8RLK - chains A and B of the 3 polymer chains in the assembly; structure by X-ray diffraction, 2.00 A resolution.

[Chain A (and B)]
Molecule: Class C beta-lactamase-related serine hydrolase
From: Pseudomonas aeruginosa
Notes: chain B of this document is another copy of the same molecule, construct and numbering; everything in this record applies to it too
Reference sequence: A0A1J0J3U4 (A0A1J0J3U4_PSEAI); residue numbers follow UniProt; this construct covers 24-414
Amino-acid sequence (391 residues; numbered 24 to 414; the number before each row is that of its first residue):
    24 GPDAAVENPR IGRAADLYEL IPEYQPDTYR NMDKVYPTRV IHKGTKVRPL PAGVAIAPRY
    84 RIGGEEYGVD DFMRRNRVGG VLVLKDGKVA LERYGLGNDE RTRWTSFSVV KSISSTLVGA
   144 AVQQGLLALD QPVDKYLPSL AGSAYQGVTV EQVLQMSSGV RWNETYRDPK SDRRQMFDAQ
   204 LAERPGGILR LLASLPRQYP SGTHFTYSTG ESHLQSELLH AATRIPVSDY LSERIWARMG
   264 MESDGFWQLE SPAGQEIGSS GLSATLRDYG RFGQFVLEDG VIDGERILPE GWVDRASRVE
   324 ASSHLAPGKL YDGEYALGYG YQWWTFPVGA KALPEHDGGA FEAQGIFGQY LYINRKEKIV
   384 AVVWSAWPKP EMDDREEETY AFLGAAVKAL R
Disordered / not traced: 24-29
Covalent attachments: Meropenem, bound form (MER) linked to Ser-131
Construct notes: cloning artifact (25)
Metal / ion sites: Zn2+ site 1: Asp-39 (shared with His-243(B) of chain B); Zn2+ site 2: His-243 (shared with 1 residue of chain C)
Small-molecule neighbours: Meropenem, bound form (MER; (4R,5S)-3-{[(3S,5S)-5-(dimethylcarbamoyl)pyrrolidin-3-yl]sulfanyl}-5-[(2S,3R)-3-hydroxy-1-oxobutan-2-yl]-4-methyl-4,5-d ihydro-1H-pyrrole-2-carboxylic acid): Tyr-41, Phe-130, Lys-134, Glu-187, Arg-196, Tyr-230, Thr-232, Ser-282, Ser-283, Tyr-334, Tyr-338, Trp-347, Gln-367, Gly-368, Ile-369, Glu-394, Glu-399
From the paper describing this entry:
  - catalytic residues: Ser-131, Lys-134, Tyr-230
  - Zn2+ coordination: Asp-39, His-243
  - Mg2+ coordination through a water molecule: Gly-76, Val-77
  - binding site for Meropenem, bound form: Tyr-41, Phe-130, Ser-131, Lys-134, Glu-187, Arg-196, Tyr-230, Thr-232, Ser-283, Tyr-334, Tyr-338, Trp-347, Gln-367, Gly-368, Ile-369, Glu-394, Glu-399

[Interface between chain A and chain B]
Pairs across the interface - 19 pairs, chain A then chain B:
  Asn-31(A) / His-65(B)
  Ile-34(A) / Pro-249(B)
  Arg-36(A) / Arg-62(B)
  Arg-36(A) / His-243(B)  hydrogen bond
  Arg-36(A) / Ala-276(B)
  Arg-36(A) / Gly-277(B)
  Arg-36(A) / Gln-278(B)  hydrogen bond
  Ala-37(A) / Ala-276(B)  hydrogen bond (backbone-backbone)
  Asp-39(A) / His-243(B)  salt bridge
  Glu-42(A) / Arg-247(B)  hydrogen bond (backbone-side chain)
  Ile-44(A) / Arg-247(B)
  Ile-44(A) / Ile-248(B)  hydrophobic
  Tyr-47(A) / Ile-248(B)  hydrophobic
  Tyr-47(A) / Pro-249(B)
  Tyr-47(A) / Asp-252(B)  hydrogen bond
  Val-58(A) / Ala-276(B)
  Leu-204(A) / Pro-208(B)
  Ala-205(A) / Arg-207(B)  hydrogen bond (backbone-side chain)
  Arg-207(A) / Arg-207(B)
Also at the interface, not in a pair above, chain A (15 interface residues in all): Arg-33, Leu-43, Lys-57
Also at the interface, not in a pair above, chain B (16 interface residues in all): Lys-66, Glu-206, Glu-240, Pro-275

[In short]
15 residues of chain A and 16 residues of chain B are in contact; the contacts include 6 hydrogen bonds and 1
salt bridge. Among the polar pairs are Asp-39(A)/His-243(B), Arg-36(A)/His-243(B) and Arg-36(A)/Gln-278(B).
From the paper: catalytic residues Ser-131(A), Lys-134(A) and Tyr-230(A); a binding site for Meropenem, bound
form at Tyr-41(A), Phe-130(A) and Ser-131(A) among others.
Both chains are Class C beta-lactamase-related serine hydrolase (Pseudomonas aeruginosa). Entry 8RLK
(Structure of the apo form of PIB-1 in an Orthorombic space group) was determined by X-ray diffraction
together with 8RLJ and 8RLL from the same study.
